7KHI - chains A and C of the 9 polymer chains in the assembly; structure by electron microscopy, 3.62 A resolution.

# Chain A
Name: DNA-directed RNA polymerase subunit alpha
From: Escherichia coli (strain K12)
Notes: EC 2.7.7.6
UniProtKB: P0A7Z4 (RPOA_ECOLI); residues 1-236 here = UniProt positions 1-236
Amino-acid sequence (236 residues; each row starts with the number of its first residue):
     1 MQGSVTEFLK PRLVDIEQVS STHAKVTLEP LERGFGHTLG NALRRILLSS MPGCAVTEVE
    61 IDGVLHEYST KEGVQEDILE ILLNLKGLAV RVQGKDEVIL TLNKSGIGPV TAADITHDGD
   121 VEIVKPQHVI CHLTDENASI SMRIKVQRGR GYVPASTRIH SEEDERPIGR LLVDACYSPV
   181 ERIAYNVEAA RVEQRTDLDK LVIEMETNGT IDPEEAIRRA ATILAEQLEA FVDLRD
Not modelled in the structure: 1-6
UniProt features mapped onto this chain:
  - region: Glu-162 to Glu-165 (Required for interaction with Crp at class II promoters)
  - mutagenesis: Arg-45 (R45C: In rpoA112; temperature-sensitive, blocks RNA polymerase assembly), Glu-162 to Glu-165 (5-fold decrease in CRP-class II promoter-dependent transcription), Glu-165 (E165K: 5-fold decrease in CRP-class II promoter-dependent transcription), Arg-191 (R191C: In rpoA101; temperature-sensitive)

# Chain C
Name: DNA-directed RNA polymerase subunit beta
From: Escherichia coli (strain K12)
Notes: EC 2.7.7.6
UniProtKB: P0A8V2 (RPOB_ECOLI); residues 1-1342 here = UniProt positions 1-1342
Amino-acid sequence (1342 residues; each row starts with the number of its first residue):
     1 MVYSYTEKKR IRKDFGKRPQ VLDVPYLLSI QLDSFQKFIE QDPEGQYGLE AAFRSVFPIQ
    61 SYSGNSELQY VSYRLGEPVF DVQECQIRGV TYSAPLRVKL RLVIYEREAP EGTVKDIKEQ
   121 EVYMGEIPLM TDNGTFVING TERVIVSQLH RSPGVFFDSD KGKTHSSGKV LYNARIIPYR
   181 GSWLDFEFDP KDNLFVRIDR RRKLPATIIL RALNYTTEQI LDLFFEKVIF EIRDNKLQME
   241 LVPERLRGET ASFDIEANGK VYVEKGRRIT ARHIRQLEKD DVKLIEVPVE YIAGKVVAKD
   301 YIDESTGELI CAANMELSLD LLAKLSQSGH KRIETLFTND LDHGPYISET LRVDPTNDRL
   361 SALVEIYRMM RPGEPPTREA AESLFENLFF SEDRYDLSAV GRMKFNRSLL REEIEGSGIL
   421 SKDDIIDVMK KLIDIRNGKG EVDDIDHLGN RRIRSVGEMA ENQFRVGLVR VERAVKERLS
   481 LGDLDTLMPQ DMINAKPISA AVKEFFGSSQ LSQFMDQNNP LSEITHKRRI SALGPGGLTR
   541 ERAGFEVRDV HPTHYGRVCP IETPEGPNIG LINSLSVYAQ TNEYGFLETP YRKVTDGVVT
   601 DEIHYLSAIE EGNYVIAQAN SNLDEEGHFV EDLVTCRSKG ESSLFSRDQV DYMDVSTQQV
   661 VSVGASLIPF LEHDDANRAL MGANMQRQAV PTLRADKPLV GTGMERAVAV DSGVTAVAKR
   721 GGVVQYVDAS RIVIKVNEDE MYPGEAGIDI YNLTKYTRSN QNTCINQMPC VSLGEPVERG
   781 DVLADGPSTD LGELALGQNM RVAFMPWNGY NFEDSILVSE RVVQEDRFTT IHIQELACVS
   841 RDTKLGPEEI TADIPNVGEA ALSKLDESGI VYIGAEVTGG DILVGKVTPK GETQLTPEEK
   901 LLRAIFGEKA SDVKDSSLRV PNGVSGTVID VQVFTRDGVE KDKRALEIEE MQLKQAKKDL
   961 SEELQILEAG LFSRIRAVLV AGGVEAEKLD KLPRDRWLEL GLTDEEKQNQ LEQLAEQYDE
  1021 LKHEFEKKLE AKRRKITQGD DLAPGVLKIV KVYLAVKRRI QPGDKMAGRH GNKGVISKIN
  1081 PIEDMPYDEN GTPVDIVLNP LGVPSRMNIG QILETHLGMA AKGIGDKINA MLKQQQEVAK
  1141 LREFIQRAYD LGADVRQKVD LSTFSDEEVM RLAENLRKGM PIATPVFDGA KEAEIKELLK
  1201 LGDLPTSGQI RLYDGRTGEQ FERPVTVGYM YMLKLNHLVD DKMHARSTGS YSLVTQQPLG
  1261 GKAQFGGQRF GEMEVWALEA YGAAYTLQEM LTVKSDDVNG RTKMYKNIVD GNHQMEPGMP
  1321 ESFNVLLKEI RSLGINIELE DE
Not modelled in the structure: 1
Ligand contacts:
  - chapso (1N7), molecule 1: Gln-46, Tyr-47, Tyr-179, Asp-396, Ser-398, Ala-399, Val-400, Glu-412, Ile-414, Glu-415, Arg-452, Glu-458, Glu-461, Arg-465, Glu-583, Tyr-584
  - chapso (1N7), molecule 2: Gln-725, Tyr-726, Arg-731, Lys-735, Glu-962, Gln-965, Ile-966, Ala-969
UniProt features mapped onto this chain:
  - modified residue (N6-acetyllysine): Lys-1022, Lys-1200
  - mutagenesis: Ile-561 (I561S: Resistant to antibiotics salinamide A and B), Ile-569 (I569S: Resistant to antibiotics salinamide A and B), Ala-665 (A665E: Resistant to antibiotics salinamide A and B), Asp-675 (D675A/G: Resistant to antibiotics salinamide A and B), Asn-677 (N677H/K: Resistant to antibiotics salinamide A and B), Leu-680 (L680M: Resistant to antibiotics salinamide A and B), Glu-813 (E813K: Disrupts the enzyme's active center)

# Interface between chain A and chain C
Contacting residue pairs (52; chain A residue first):
  Asn-41(A) / Arg-1216(C)  hydrogen bond (side chain-backbone)
  Asn-41(A) / Thr-1217(C)  hydrogen bond (side chain-backbone)
  Asn-41(A) / Gly-1218(C)
  Arg-44(A) / Glu-1083(C)
  Arg-44(A) / Tyr-1087(C)
  Arg-44(A) / Gly-1091(C)
  Arg-45(A) / Glu-1083(C)
  Arg-45(A) / Asp-1084(C)  salt bridge
  Arg-45(A) / Gly-1215(C)
  Arg-45(A) / Arg-1216(C)  hydrogen bond (side chain-backbone)
  Leu-48(A) / Glu-1083(C)
  Ser-49(A) / Glu-1083(C)
  Leu-65(A) / Ile-873(C)
  His-66(A) / Ile-873(C)
  His-66(A) / Thr-927(C)
  His-66(A) / Ile-929(C)
  Tyr-68(A) / Tyr-756(C)
  Tyr-68(A) / Ile-831(C)  hydrophobic
  Tyr-68(A) / Ile-929(C)  hydrophobic
  Tyr-68(A) / Ala-1055(C)
  Thr-70(A) / Ala-729(C)
  Thr-70(A) / Lys-755(C)
  Glu-72(A) / Asp-728(C)
  Gly-73(A) / Tyr-726(C)
  Gly-73(A) / Asp-728(C)  hydrogen bond (backbone-side chain)
  Val-74(A) / Asp-728(C)  hydrogen bond (backbone-side chain)
  Val-74(A) / Ala-729(C)  hydrogen bond (backbone-backbone)
  Gln-75(A) / Ala-729(C)
  Asp-77(A) / Ala-729(C)
  Asp-77(A) / Lys-755(C)  salt bridge
  Asp-77(A) / Tyr-756(C)  hydrogen bond
  Leu-79(A) / Ile-831(C)  hydrophobic
  Leu-79(A) / Lys-1057(C)
  Glu-80(A) / Met-768(C)
  Leu-83(A) / Leu-693(C)  hydrophobic
  Leu-83(A) / Arg-694(C)
  Lys-86(A) / Asp-826(C)  salt bridge
  Thr-134(A) / Tyr-726(C)
  Thr-134(A) / Val-727(C)  hydrogen bond (side chain-backbone)
  Thr-134(A) / Asp-728(C)
  Thr-134(A) / Leu-773(C)
  Tyr-152(A) / Gln-824(C)
  Ser-156(A) / Arg-1059(C)  hydrogen bond
  Asp-174(A) / Asp-826(C)
  Glu-181(A) / Arg-821(C)  hydrogen bond (backbone-side chain)
  Arg-182(A) / Asn-1090(C)  hydrogen bond (side chain-backbone)
  Arg-182(A) / Gly-1091(C)
  Arg-182(A) / Thr-1092(C)
  Ala-184(A) / Asn-1090(C)
  Ala-184(A) / Gly-1091(C)
  Tyr-185(A) / Tyr-1087(C)  hydrogen bond
  Asn-186(A) / Glu-1089(C)
Other interface residues (no listed pair), chain A (39 interface residues in all): Lys-71, Glu-76, Ile-107, Leu-133, Asp-135, Ile-168, Arg-170, Leu-172, Cys-176, Ile-183, Glu-204, Glu-206
Other interface residues (no listed pair), chain C (43 interface residues in all): Arg-731, Asn-766, Pro-769, Val-771, Val-823, Gly-874, Ala-875, Glu-876, Val-928, Lys-958, Pro-1093, Lys-1133

# In short
Chain A and chain C form an interface of 39 and 43 residues respectively, with 12 hydrogen bonds and 3 salt
bridges. Polar contacts include Arg-45(A)/Asp-1084(C), Asp-77(A)/Lys-755(C) and Lys-86(A)/Asp-826(C). Bound to
chain C: chapso.
Chain A is DNA-directed RNA polymerase subunit alpha and chain C is DNA-directed RNA polymerase subunit beta,
both from Escherichia coli (strain K12); the structure, Escherichia coli RNA polymerase and rrnBP1 promoter
complex with DksA/ppGpp, was determined by electron microscopy (same publication as 7KHE, 7KHB and 7KHC).
